Entry 6XV8 (X-ray diffraction, 3.15 A resolution); this record covers chain A.

Chain A:
Protein: Outer membrane protein
From: Lama glama
UniProt: B5Z8H1 (B5Z8H1_HELPG); the construct has insertions or renumbered stretches relative to UniProt, so the offset changes along the chain: 14-232 = UniProt 228-446; 233-400 = UniProt 53-220
Chain sequence (521 residues; numbered 1 to 521; the number before each row is that of its first residue):
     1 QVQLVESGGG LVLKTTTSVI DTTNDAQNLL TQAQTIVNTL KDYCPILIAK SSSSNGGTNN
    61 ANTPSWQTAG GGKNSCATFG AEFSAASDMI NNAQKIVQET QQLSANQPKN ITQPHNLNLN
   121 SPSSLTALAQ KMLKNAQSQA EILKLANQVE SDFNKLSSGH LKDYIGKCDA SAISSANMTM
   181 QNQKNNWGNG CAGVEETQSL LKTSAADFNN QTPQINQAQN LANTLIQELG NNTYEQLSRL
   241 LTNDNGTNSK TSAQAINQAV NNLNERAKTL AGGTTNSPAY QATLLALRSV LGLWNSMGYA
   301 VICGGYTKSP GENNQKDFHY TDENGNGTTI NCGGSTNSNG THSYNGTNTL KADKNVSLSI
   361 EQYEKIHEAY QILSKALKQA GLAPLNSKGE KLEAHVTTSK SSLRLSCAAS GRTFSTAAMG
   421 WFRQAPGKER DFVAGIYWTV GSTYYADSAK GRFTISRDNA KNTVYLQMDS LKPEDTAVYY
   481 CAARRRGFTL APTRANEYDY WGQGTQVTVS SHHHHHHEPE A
Disordered / not traced: 1-3, 49-62, 111-121, 170-183, 227-253, 305-313, 333-350, 509-521
Disulfide bonds: Cys44-Cys76, Cys168-Cys191, Cys303-Cys332, Cys407-Cys481
Sequence notes: linker (13, 401)

Overview:
Chain A is Outer membrane protein (Lama glama); the structure, Crystal structure of Megabody
Mb-Nb207-c7HopQ_G10, was determined by X-ray diffraction, deposited together with 6QFA, 6XUX, 6XVI and 6QD6.
